PDB entry 9BIO | electron microscopy, 2.83 A resolution | chains B and G of the 18 polymer chains in the assembly

[Chain B]
Protein: Envelope glycoprotein gp41
Source organism: Human immunodeficiency virus 1
Reference sequence: I6NF57 (I6NF57_9HIV1); residues 512-664 here correspond to UniProt positions 506-658 (UniProt number = residue number - 6)
Amino-acid sequence (170 residues; row label = number of the first residue in the row):
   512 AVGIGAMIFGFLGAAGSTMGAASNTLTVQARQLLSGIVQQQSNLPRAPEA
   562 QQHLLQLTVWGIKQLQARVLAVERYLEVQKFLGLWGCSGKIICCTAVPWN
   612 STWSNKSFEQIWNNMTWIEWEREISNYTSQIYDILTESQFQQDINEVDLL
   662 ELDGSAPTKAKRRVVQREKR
Unresolved in the structure: 512-516, 555-563, 662-681
Differences from the reference sequence: conflict Asn-535 (Ile529 in I6NF57), Pro-556 (Leu550 in I6NF57), Pro-559 (Ile553 in I6NF57), Glu-588 (Lys582 in I6NF57), Val-589 (Asp583 in I6NF57), Cys-605 (Thr599 in I6NF57), Phe-651 (Asn645 in I6NF57), Ile-655 (Arg649 in I6NF57), Val-658 (Lys652 in I6NF57); expression tag (665-681)
Disulfide bonds: Cys-598/Cys-604
Glycans and other covalent adducts: N-acetylglucosamine (NAG) linked to Asn-611, Asn-616, Asn-637; glycan linked to Asn-625

[Chain G]
Protein: Envelope glycoprotein gp160
Source organism: Human immunodeficiency virus 1
Reference sequence: I6NF57 (I6NF57_9HIV1); the construct lacks a stretch of the UniProt sequence and is renumbered around it, so the offset changes along the chain: 33-136 = UniProt 32-135; 137-188 = UniProt 137-188; 190-309 = UniProt 189-308; 312-321 = UniProt 309-318; 4 more segments
Amino-acid sequence (478 residues; row label = number of the first residue in the row; note: 10 numbers in that range are skipped by the numbering (no residue carries them; nothing is unmodelled there); a row labelled like 459A-459B holds insertion residues (459A, then the next letters in order)):
    31 AENLWVTVYYGVPVWKDADTTLFCASDAKAHETEAHNIWATHACVPTDPN
    81 PQEIYMENVTENFNMWKNNMVEQMQEDIISLWDQSLKPCVKLTPLCVTLS
   131 CTNVTL
  136A T
   137 NVNYTNNFPNIGNITDEVRNCSFNVTTEIRDKKQKVYALFYKLDIVQMEN
   187 KN
   190 SYRLINCNTSVCKQACPKISFDPIPIHYCTPAGYAILKCNEKNFNGTGPC
   240 KNVSSVQCTHGIKPVVSTQLLLNGSLAEGEIIIRSENLTNNAKTIIVHLN
   290 KSVEINCTRPSNNTRTSVTI
   312 GPGQVFYRTG
  321A D
   322 IIGDIRKAYCEINGTKWNETLKQVVGKLKEHFP
   356 NKTISFQPPSGGDLEITMHHFNCRGEFFYCNTTQLFNSTWINSTTIKEYN
   406 D
   413 TI
  414A I
   415 YLPCKIKQIINMWQGVGQCMYAPPIRGKINCVSNITGILLTRDGG
459A-459B DA
   460 NATNDTETFRPGGGNIKDNWRSELYKYKVVQIEPLGIAPTKCKRRVVERR
   510 RRRR
Unresolved in the structure: 507-513
Differences from the reference sequence: expression tag (31-32, 508-513); conflict Pro-124 (His123 in I6NF57), Leu-179 (Thr in I6NF57), Cys-201 (Ile200 in I6NF57), Thr-358 (Lys355 in I6NF57), Thr-400 (Gly397 in I6NF57), Cys-433 (Ala425 in I6NF57), Cys-501 (Ala495 in I6NF57)
Disulfide bonds: Cys-54/Cys-74, Cys-119/Cys-205, Cys-126/Cys-196, Cys-131/Cys-157, Cys-201/Cys-433, Cys-218/Cys-247, Cys-228/Cys-239, Cys-296/Cys-331, Cys-378/Cys-445, Cys-385/Cys-418
Glycans and other covalent adducts: glycan linked to Asn-88, Asn-197, Asn-262, Asn-276; N-acetylglucosamine (NAG) linked to Asn-133, Asn-149, Asn-156, Asn-160, Asn-234, Asn-241, Asn-289, Asn-295, Asn-301, Asn-334, Asn-339, Asn-356, Asn-386, Asn-392, Asn-405, Asn-448

[How chain B and chain G interact]
Contacting residue pairs - 113 pairs, chain B then chain G:
  Gly-521(B) with Ile-84(G)
  Phe-522(B) with Ile-84(G); Ser-244(G)
  Leu-523(B) with Pro-43(G), hydrophobic; Trp-45(G), hydrophobic; Met-86(G); Ile-491(G), hydrophobic
  Gly-524(B) with Ile-84(G)
  Ala-525(B) with Pro-43(G)
  Ala-526(B) with Trp-45(G), hydrophobic; Met-86(G), hydrophobic
  Gly-527(B) with Asn-88(G); Val-89(G)
  Leu-537(B) with Tyr-39(G), hydrophobic; Tyr-40(G); Gly-41(G); Val-42(G)
  Gln-540(B) with Gly-41(G), hydrogen bond (side chain-backbone); Pro-43(G)
  Ala-541(B) with Tyr-40(G), hydrophobic
  Leu-544(B) with Tyr-40(G); Ala-221(G)
  Leu-545(B) with Ala-221(G)
  Ile-548(B) with Cys-247(G), hydrophobic
  Val-549(B) with Phe-53(G), hydrophobic
  Ser-553(B) with His-72(G); Ala-73(G), hydrogen bond (side chain-backbone); Val-75(G)
  Asn-554(B) with His-61(G); His-72(G); Cys-74(G), hydrogen bond (side chain-backbone); Pro-76(G)
  Thr-569(B) with Ala-73(G)
  Val-570(B) with Ser-110(G); Leu-111(G), hydrophobic; Gln-114(G)
  Trp-571(B) with Cys-54(G), hydrophobic; Trp-69(G); Ala-70(G), hydrophobic; Cys-74(G), hydrophobic; Asp-107(G), hydrogen bond; Leu-111(G), hydrophobic; Ile-215(G), hydrophobic
  Lys-574(B) with Thr-51(G); Leu-52(G), hydrogen bond (side chain-backbone); Gln-103(G), hydrogen bond; Asp-107(G), salt bridge
  Gln-575(B) with Ala-73(G); Val-75(G)
  Gln-577(B) with Thr-51(G)
  Ala-578(B) with Phe-53(G), hydrophobic; Pro-220(G)
  Leu-581(B) with Thr-50(G); Thr-51(G); Pro-220(G), hydrophobic
  Ala-582(B) with Ala-221(G)
  Arg-585(B) with Tyr-223(G), hydrogen bond; Gln-490(G)
  Val-589(B) with Tyr-40(G), hydrophobic; Pro-493(G), hydrophobic
  Gln-590(B) with Tyr-40(G), hydrogen bond
  Trp-596(B) with Val-38(G), hydrophobic; Leu-494(G), hydrophobic; Ile-496(G), hydrophobic; Arg-503(G), hydrogen bond (backbone-side chain)
  Cys-598(B) with Arg-503(G)
  Ile-602(B) with Val-38(G); Tyr-39(G); Tyr-40(G), hydrogen bond (backbone-backbone)
  Ile-603(B) with Thr-37(G); Val-38(G); Tyr-39(G), hydrophobic
  Cys-604(B) with Thr-37(G); Val-38(G), hydrogen bond (backbone-backbone); Arg-503(G), hydrogen bond
  Cys-605(B) with Cys-501(G), disulfide; Arg-503(G), hydrogen bond (backbone-side chain)
  Thr-606(B) with Val-36(G), hydrogen bond (side chain-backbone); Val-38(G); Lys-502(G); Arg-503(G), hydrogen bond (backbone-backbone)
  Ala-607(B) with Trp-35(G)
  Val-608(B) with Trp-35(G); Val-36(G), hydrogen bond (backbone-backbone)
  Pro-609(B) with Leu-34(G); Trp-35(G)
  Trp-610(B) with Leu-34(G), hydrogen bond (backbone-backbone); Trp-35(G); Val-36(G), hydrophobic; Pro-498(G), hydrophobic
  Trp-614(B) with Val-36(G), hydrophobic
  Trp-623(B) with Tyr-39(G); Ala-497(G), hydrophobic; Pro-498(G); Thr-499(G)
  Trp-628(B) with Tyr-39(G), hydrophobic; Val-42(G), hydrophobic; Pro-43(G); Val-44(G); Gly-495(G); Ala-497(G), hydrophobic
  Ile-629(B) with Pro-43(G); Val-44(G); Trp-45(G), hydrophobic
  Trp-631(B) with Ile-496(G), hydrogen bond (side chain-backbone); Pro-498(G)
  Glu-632(B) with Gly-495(G); Ile-496(G), hydrogen bond (side chain-backbone)
  Ile-635(B) with Ile-496(G)
  Ile-642(B) with Ile-496(G), hydrophobic
  Tyr-643(B) with Leu-494(G)
  Gln-650(B) with Arg-503(G), hydrogen bond
  Gln-653(B) with Arg-503(G), hydrogen bond
Interface residues without a listed pair, chain B (65 interface residues in all): Ala-533, Ser-534, Gln-543, Ser-546, Gln-551, Leu-566, Gly-572, Tyr-586, Phe-592, Leu-593, Gly-597, Lys-601, Ile-622, Leu-646, Glu-657
Interface residues without a listed pair, chain G (61 interface residues in all): Thr-71, Asp-78, Tyr-85, Tyr-217, Cys-218, Gly-222, Ala-224, Gln-246, Val-506
Inter-chain disulfides: Cys-605(B)/Cys-501(G)

[Summary]
65 residues of chain B and 61 residues of chain G are in contact, with 1 disulfide bond, 21 hydrogen bonds and
1 salt bridge. Among the polar pairs are Lys-574(B)/Asp-107(G), Gln-540(B)/Gly-41(G) and Ser-553(B)/Ala-73(G).
N-acetylglucosamine is covalently linked to Asn-611(B), Asn-616(B) and Asn-637(B).
Chain B is Envelope glycoprotein gp41 and chain G is Envelope glycoprotein gp160, both from Human
immunodeficiency virus 1; the structure, Structure of VRC44.01 Fab in complex with 3BNC117-purified C1080.c3
RnS SOSIP.664 HIV-1 Env trimer, was determined by electron microscopy.
